5A06 - chains C and F; structure by X-ray diffraction, 1.84 A resolution.

Chain C (and F):
Name: Aldose-aldose oxidoreductase
Source organism: Caulobacter crescentus CB15
Notes: EC 1.1.99.-; chain F of this document is another copy of the same molecule, construct and numbering; everything in this record applies to it too
UniProtKB: Q9A8X3 (Q9A8X3_CAUCR); residues 1-339 here correspond to UniProt positions 28-366 (UniProt number = residue number + 27)
Amino-acid sequence (339 residues; row label = number of the first residue in the row):
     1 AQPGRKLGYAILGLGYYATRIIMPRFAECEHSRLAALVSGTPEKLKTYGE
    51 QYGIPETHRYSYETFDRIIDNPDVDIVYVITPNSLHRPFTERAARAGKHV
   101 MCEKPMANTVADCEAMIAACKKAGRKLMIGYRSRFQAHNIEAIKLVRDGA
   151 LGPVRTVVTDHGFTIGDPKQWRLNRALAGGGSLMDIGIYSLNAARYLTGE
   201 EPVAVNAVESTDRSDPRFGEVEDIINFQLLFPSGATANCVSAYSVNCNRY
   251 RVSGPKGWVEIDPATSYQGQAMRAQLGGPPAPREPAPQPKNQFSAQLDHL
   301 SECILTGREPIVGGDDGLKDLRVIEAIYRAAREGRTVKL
Disordered / not traced: 1-3 (chain F: 1-4)
Ligand contacts:
  - NADPH (NDP; NADPH dihydro-nicotinamide-adenine-dinucleotide phosphate): Gly13, Leu14, Gly15, Tyr16, Tyr17, Val38, Ser39, Gly40, Thr41, Lys44, Tyr62, Ile80, Thr81, Pro82, Asn83, Leu85, His86, Glu103, Lys104, Pro105, Gly130, Arg132, Trp171, Arg172, Leu177, Asp185, Tyr189, Tyr267
  - sorbitol (SOR), molecule 1: Lys104, Arg132, Phe163, Arg172, Asp185, Ile186, Tyr189, Tyr267
  - sorbitol (SOR), molecule 2: Ile117, Cys120, Lys121, Gly124, Arg125, Lys126, Leu127, Glu309, Pro310, Gly313, Gly314, Asp315

Chain C / chain F interface:
Pairs across the interface - 74 pairs, chain C then chain F:
  Arg155(C) - Ser210(F)  hydrogen bond (side chain-backbone)
  Arg155(C) - Asp223(F)  salt bridge
  Arg155(C) - Ile224(F)
  Arg155(C) - Ser244(F)  hydrogen bond
  Arg155(C) - Val245(F)
  Val158(C) - Val158(F)  hydrophobic
  Val158(C) - Asp160(F)
  Val158(C) - Val240(F)  hydrophobic
  Val158(C) - Arg249(F)
  Asp160(C) - Val158(F)
  Thr164(C) - Pro255(F)
  Asn206(C) - Asn206(F)
  Asn206(C) - Ala207(F)  hydrogen bond (side chain-backbone)
  Asn206(C) - Val208(F)
  Asn206(C) - Gln228(F)
  Ala207(C) - Asn206(F)  hydrogen bond (backbone-side chain)
  Ala207(C) - Gln228(F)
  Val208(C) - Asn206(F)
  Val208(C) - Gln228(F)
  Val208(C) - Leu230(F)  hydrophobic
  Ser210(C) - Arg155(F)  hydrogen bond (backbone-side chain)
  Ser210(C) - Gly234(F)  hydrogen bond (side chain-backbone)
  Ser210(C) - Thr236(F)
  Asp223(C) - Arg155(F)  salt bridge
  Ile224(C) - Arg155(F)
  Ile224(C) - Thr156(F)
  Asn226(C) - Gln228(F)  hydrogen bond (backbone-side chain)
  Asn226(C) - Thr236(F)  hydrogen bond
  Asn226(C) - Asn238(F)
  Phe227(C) - Gln228(F)
  Gln228(C) - Asn206(F)
  Gln228(C) - Ala207(F)
  Gln228(C) - Val208(F)
  Gln228(C) - Asn226(F)  hydrogen bond (side chain-backbone)
  Gln228(C) - Phe227(F)
  Gln228(C) - Gln228(F)
  Leu230(C) - Val208(F)  hydrophobic
  Gly234(C) - Ser210(F)  hydrogen bond (backbone-side chain)
  Thr236(C) - Ser210(F)
  Thr236(C) - Asn226(F)  hydrogen bond
  Asn238(C) - Asn226(F)
  Asn238(C) - Asn238(F)
  Asn238(C) - Cys239(F)  hydrogen bond (side chain-backbone)
  Asn238(C) - Val240(F)
  Cys239(C) - Asn238(F)  hydrogen bond (backbone-side chain)
  Val240(C) - Val158(F)  hydrophobic
  Val240(C) - Asn238(F)
  Ser244(C) - Arg155(F)  hydrogen bond
  Ser244(C) - Gly254(F)
  Ser244(C) - Pro255(F)
  Val245(C) - Arg155(F)
  Val245(C) - Ser253(F)
  Val245(C) - Gly254(F)
  Asn246(C) - Trp258(F)
  Arg249(C) - Val158(F)
  Arg249(C) - Arg249(F)
  Arg249(C) - Arg251(F)
  Arg249(C) - Glu260(F)  salt bridge
  Arg251(C) - Arg249(F)
  Arg251(C) - Asp262(F)  salt bridge
  Ser253(C) - Val245(F)
  Gly254(C) - Val245(F)
  Pro255(C) - Thr164(F)
  Pro255(C) - Ser244(F)
  Trp258(C) - Asn246(F)
  Glu260(C) - Arg249(F)  salt bridge
  Asp262(C) - Arg251(F)  salt bridge
  Asp262(C) - Arg273(F)  salt bridge
  Arg273(C) - Asp262(F)  salt bridge
  Gly334(C) - Arg335(F)
  Gly334(C) - Thr336(F)  hydrogen bond (backbone-backbone)
  Arg335(C) - Gly334(F)
  Arg335(C) - Arg335(F)
  Thr336(C) - Gly334(F)  hydrogen bond (backbone-backbone)
Other interface residues (no listed pair), chain C (37 interface residues in all): Thr156, Glu209, Cys247
Other interface residues (no listed pair), chain F (37 interface residues in all): Glu209, Cys247

Summary:
The chain C/chain F interface involves 37 residues from each chain; the contacts include 16 hydrogen bonds and
8 salt bridges. Polar pairs include Arg155(C)-Asp223(F), Arg249(C)-Glu260(F) and Arg251(C)-Asp262(F). Ligands
of chain C: NADPH and sorbitol.
Both chains are Aldose-aldose oxidoreductase (Caulobacter crescentus CB15). Entry 5A06 (Crystal structure of
aldose-aldose oxidoreductase from Caulobacter crescentus complexed with sorbitol) was determined by X-ray
diffraction together with 5A02, 5A03, 5A04 and 5A05 from the same study.
